Entry 6GNN (X-ray diffraction, 3.79 A resolution); this record covers chains A and C.

== Chain A ==
Protein: 14-3-3 protein beta/alpha
From: Homo sapiens
Reference sequence: P31946 (1433B_HUMAN); residue numbers follow UniProt; this construct covers 1-239
Amino-acid sequence (248 residues; row label = number of the first residue in the row):
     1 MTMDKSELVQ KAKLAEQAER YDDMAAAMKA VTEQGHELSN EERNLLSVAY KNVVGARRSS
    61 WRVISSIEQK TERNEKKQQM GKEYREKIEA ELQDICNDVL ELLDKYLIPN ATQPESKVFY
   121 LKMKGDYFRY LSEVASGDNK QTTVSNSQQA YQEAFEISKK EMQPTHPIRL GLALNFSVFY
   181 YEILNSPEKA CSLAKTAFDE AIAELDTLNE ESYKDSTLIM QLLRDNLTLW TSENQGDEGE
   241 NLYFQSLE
Not modelled in the structure: 1-2, 71-75, 233-248
Sequence notes: expression tag (240-248)
UniProt features mapped onto this chain:
  - site (Interaction with phosphoserine on interacting protein): R58, R129
  - modified residue: M1 (N-acetylmethionine), T2 (N-acetylthreonine), K5 (N6-acetyllysine), K51 (N6-acetyllysine), S60 (Phosphoserine), K70 (N6-acetyllysine), Y84 (3'-nitrotyrosine), Y106 (3'-nitrotyrosine), K117 (N6-acetyllysine), S186 (Phosphoserine), S232 (Phosphoserine)
  - cross-link: K51 (Glycyl lysine isopeptide (Lys-Gly) (interchain with G-Cter in SUMO2))
  - natural variant: V99 (V99I: Found in a renal cell carcinoma sample)

== Chain C ==
Protein: Exoenzyme T
From: Pseudomonas aeruginosa PAO1
Reference sequence: Q9I788 (Q9I788_PSEAE); residues 232-454 here correspond to UniProt positions 235-457 (UniProt number = residue number + 3)
Amino-acid sequence (246 residues; numbered 209 to 454; the number before each row is that of its first residue):
   209 MGSSHHHHHH SQDPNSENLY FQGPVDKALA DGLVEHFGLE AEQYLGEHPD GPYSDAEVMA
   269 LGLYTNGEYQ HLNRSLRQGR ELDAGQALID RGMSAAFEKS GPAEQVVKTF RGTQGRDAFE
   329 AVKEGQVGHD AGYLSTSRDP SVARSFAGQG TITTLFGRSG IDVSEISIEG DEQEILYDKG
   389 TDMRVLLSAK DGQGVTRRVL EEATLGERSG HGEGLLDALD LATGTDRSGK PQEQDLRLRM
   449 RGLDLA
Not modelled in the structure: 209-233, 432-454
Sequence notes: initiating methionine (209); expression tag (210-231); conflict S349 (Gly352 in Q9I788)
UniProt features mapped onto this chain:
  - active site: R319, S343, E382
Small-molecule neighbours: F4W (3-(12-oxidanylidene-7-thia-9,11-diazatricyclo[6.4.0.02,6]dodeca-1(8),2(6),9-trien-10-yl)propanoic acid): Y272, Y277, Q278, N281, R285, F318, R319, G320, T321, S343, T344, S345, V350, F354, E380, E382

== How chain A and chain C interact ==
Contacting residue pairs (67):
  R43(A) with L423(C)
  N44(A) with E421(C), hydrogen bond (side chain-backbone); G422(C); L423(C); A426(C)
  S47(A) with A426(C), hydrogen bond (side chain-backbone)
  V48(A) with D425(C); A426(C)
  K51(A) with D425(C), salt bridge; D428(C)
  F119(A) with A426(C); L427(C), hydrophobic
  K122(A) with L427(C), hydrogen bond (side chain-backbone)
  R129(A) with D428(C), salt bridge
  Y130(A) with D428(C), hydrogen bond
  P167(A) with L423(C), hydrophobic
  I168(A) with L423(C), hydrophobic
  L174(A) with L429(C), hydrophobic; A430(C)
  N175(A) with D428(C), hydrogen bond (side chain-backbone); L429(C)
  V178(A) with A430(C), hydrophobic
  F198(A) with A397(C), hydrophobic
  I202(A) with D399(C); R405(C), hydrogen bond (backbone-side chain)
  A203(A) with R352(C), hydrogen bond (backbone-side chain)
  L205(A) with T362(C); R405(C)
  D206(A) with K316(C), hydrogen bond (backbone-side chain); F318(C); P348(C)
  L208(A) with K316(C), hydrogen bond (backbone-side chain)
  E210(A) with V314(C); K316(C), salt bridge; F364(C); G418(C)
  E211(A) with G418(C); H419(C), hydrogen bond (backbone-backbone); G420(C)
  S212(A) with G418(C); G420(C)
  Y213(A) with F364(C), hydrophobic; L394(C), hydrophobic; E409(C), hydrogen bond; S417(C), hydrogen bond (side chain-backbone); G418(C)
  K214(A) with R392(C); L394(C); E409(C), salt bridge; G414(C); E415(C), hydrogen bond (side chain-backbone); G418(C), hydrogen bond (backbone-backbone); H419(C)
  D215(A) with G418(C); H419(C), salt bridge; G420(C), hydrogen bond (side chain-backbone); L424(C)
  T217(A) with L394(C); V407(C)
  L218(A) with L424(C), hydrophobic
  M220(A) with L395(C), hydrophobic
  Q221(A) with E332(C), hydrogen bond; L394(C); L395(C)
  L222(A) with T431(C)
  R224(A) with S396(C), hydrogen bond (side chain-backbone); A397(C)
Interface residues without a listed pair, chain A (34 interface residues in all): N52, D126
Interface residues without a listed pair, chain C (37 interface residues in all): V315, R406, L413

== Overview ==
34 residues of chain A and 37 residues of chain C are in contact, with 17 hydrogen bonds and 5 salt bridges.
Polar pairs include K51(A)-D425(C), R129(A)-D428(C) and E210(A)-K316(C). Ligands of chain C: compound F4W.
UniProt lists 3 active-site residues on chain C.
Chain A is 14-3-3 protein beta/alpha (Homo sapiens) and chain C is Exoenzyme T (Pseudomonas aeruginosa PAO1);
the structure, Exoenzyme T from Pseudomonas aeruginosa in complex with human 14-3-3 protein beta, tetrameric
crystal form bound ..., was determined by X-ray diffraction, deposited together with 6GN0, 6GN8, 6GNJ and
6GNK.
